4MHD - chains B and C of the 3 polymer chains in the assembly; structure by X-ray diffraction, 2.32 A resolution.

# Chain B (and C)
Name: Spermidine n1-acetyltransferase
From: Vibrio cholerae O1 biovar El Tor
Notes: chain C of this document is another copy of the same molecule, construct and numbering; everything in this record applies to it too
Reference sequence: Q9KL03 (Q9KL03_VIBCH); residues 1-173 here = UniProt positions 1-173
Chain sequence (197 residues; each row starts with the number of its first residue; numbers below 1 keep their minus sign (Met-23 is residue -23)):
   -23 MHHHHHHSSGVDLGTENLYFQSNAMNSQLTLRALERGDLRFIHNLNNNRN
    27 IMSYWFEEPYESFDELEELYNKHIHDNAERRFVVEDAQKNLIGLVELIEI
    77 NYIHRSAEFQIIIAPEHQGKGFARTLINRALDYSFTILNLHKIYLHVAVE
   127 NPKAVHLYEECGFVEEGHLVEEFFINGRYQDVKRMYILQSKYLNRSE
Not modelled in the structure: -23 to 1, 171-173 (chain C: -23 to 1)
Sequence notes: expression tag (-23 to 0)
Residues lining bound ligands:
  - spermidine (SPD), molecule 1: Glu33, Glu34, Glu37, Glu41
  - spermidine (SPD), molecule 2: His49, Ile50, His51, Asp52, Asn53, Glu55, Arg56
UniProt features mapped onto this chain:
  - active site: Tyr134 (Proton donor)
  - binding site (spermine): Met28, Glu33, Glu41, His49 to Asp52, Glu84 to Gln86
  - binding site (Mg(2+)): Glu33, Glu75
  - binding site (spermidine): Glu33, Glu41
  - binding site (acetyl-CoA): Ile87 to Ile89, Gln94 to Arg100, Asn127 to Glu136
  - site: Glu84 (Could be important for selectivity toward long polyamines)
Reported in the primary citation:
  - binding site for spermidine: Glu33, Glu41, His49, Ile50, Asp52, Glu55
  - allosteric site: Phe17, Ile18, Leu21, Met28, Trp31, Glu33, Glu41, Leu42, Leu45, His49, Ile50, Asp52, Glu55, Leu70, Ile88
  - specificity-determining residues: Glu33, Glu75, Glu84 (proposed by the authors, not directly observed)
  - catalytic residues: Tyr134 (citing earlier work)

# How chain B and chain C interact
Pairs across the interface (35; chain B residue first):
  Arg16(B) - Glu11(C)  salt bridge
  His19(B) - Glu11(C)
  Asn23(B) - Arg8(C)
  Arg25(B) - Asp108(C)  salt bridge
  Arg25(B) - Thr112(C)  hydrogen bond
  Arg25(B) - Ile113(C)
  Glu34(B) - Arg56(C)  salt bridge
  Glu34(B) - Tyr109(C)  hydrogen bond
  Pro35(B) - Tyr109(C)  hydrogen bond (backbone-side chain)
  Pro35(B) - Ile113(C)
  Tyr36(B) - Leu7(C)
  Tyr36(B) - Ala9(C)
  Tyr36(B) - Phe58(C)  hydrophobic
  Tyr36(B) - Tyr109(C)
  Glu37(B) - Ala9(C)
  Ser38(B) - Ala9(C)
  Ser38(B) - Leu10(C)  hydrogen bond (side chain-backbone)
  Ser38(B) - Glu11(C)
  Ser38(B) - Tyr46(C)  hydrogen bond
  Phe39(B) - Glu11(C)
  Asp40(B) - Glu11(C)
  Asp40(B) - Arg12(C)  salt bridge
  Asp40(B) - Tyr46(C)  hydrogen bond
  Asp40(B) - Ile50(C)
  Glu41(B) - Ile50(C)
  Glu41(B) - His51(C)
  Glu44(B) - Ile50(C)
  Glu44(B) - His51(C)  salt bridge
  Phe150(B) - Phe111(C)
  Phe150(B) - Thr112(C)
  Phe150(B) - Asn115(C)
  Phe150(B) - Gln165(C)
  Asn152(B) - Thr112(C)  hydrogen bond (backbone-backbone)
  Gly153(B) - Thr112(C)  hydrogen bond (backbone-backbone)
  Tyr155(B) - Asn115(C)  hydrogen bond
Other interface residues (no listed pair), chain B (19 interface residues in all): Leu45, Ile151
Other interface residues (no listed pair), chain C (20 interface residues in all): Leu114, Leu169

# Summary
19 residues of chain B face 20 of chain C across their interface; the contacts include 9 hydrogen bonds and 5
salt bridges. Polar pairs include Arg16(B)-Glu11(C), Arg25(B)-Asp108(C) and Glu34(B)-Arg56(C). Ligands of
chain B: spermidine. From the paper: the catalytic residue Tyr134(B); a binding site for spermidine at
Glu33(B), Glu41(B) and His49(B) among others.
Chain B and chain C are both Spermidine n1-acetyltransferase (Vibrio cholerae O1 biovar El Tor); the
structure, Crystal structure of spermidine N-acetyltransferase from Vibrio cholerae in complex with
spermidine, was determined by X-ray diffraction, deposited together with 4R57, 4R87, 4NCZ, 4MI4 and 4JJX.
